Entry 8FTD (electron microscopy, 2.76 A resolution); this record covers chains J and P of the 10 polymer chains in the assembly.

== Chain J ==
Name: DNA-directed RNA polymerase subunit beta'
Organism: Escherichia coli
Notes: EC 2.7.7.6
Reference sequence: P0A8T7 (RPOC_ECOLI); residue numbers follow UniProt; this construct covers 1-1407
Amino-acid sequence (1407 residues; numbered 1 to 1407; the number before each row is that of its first residue):
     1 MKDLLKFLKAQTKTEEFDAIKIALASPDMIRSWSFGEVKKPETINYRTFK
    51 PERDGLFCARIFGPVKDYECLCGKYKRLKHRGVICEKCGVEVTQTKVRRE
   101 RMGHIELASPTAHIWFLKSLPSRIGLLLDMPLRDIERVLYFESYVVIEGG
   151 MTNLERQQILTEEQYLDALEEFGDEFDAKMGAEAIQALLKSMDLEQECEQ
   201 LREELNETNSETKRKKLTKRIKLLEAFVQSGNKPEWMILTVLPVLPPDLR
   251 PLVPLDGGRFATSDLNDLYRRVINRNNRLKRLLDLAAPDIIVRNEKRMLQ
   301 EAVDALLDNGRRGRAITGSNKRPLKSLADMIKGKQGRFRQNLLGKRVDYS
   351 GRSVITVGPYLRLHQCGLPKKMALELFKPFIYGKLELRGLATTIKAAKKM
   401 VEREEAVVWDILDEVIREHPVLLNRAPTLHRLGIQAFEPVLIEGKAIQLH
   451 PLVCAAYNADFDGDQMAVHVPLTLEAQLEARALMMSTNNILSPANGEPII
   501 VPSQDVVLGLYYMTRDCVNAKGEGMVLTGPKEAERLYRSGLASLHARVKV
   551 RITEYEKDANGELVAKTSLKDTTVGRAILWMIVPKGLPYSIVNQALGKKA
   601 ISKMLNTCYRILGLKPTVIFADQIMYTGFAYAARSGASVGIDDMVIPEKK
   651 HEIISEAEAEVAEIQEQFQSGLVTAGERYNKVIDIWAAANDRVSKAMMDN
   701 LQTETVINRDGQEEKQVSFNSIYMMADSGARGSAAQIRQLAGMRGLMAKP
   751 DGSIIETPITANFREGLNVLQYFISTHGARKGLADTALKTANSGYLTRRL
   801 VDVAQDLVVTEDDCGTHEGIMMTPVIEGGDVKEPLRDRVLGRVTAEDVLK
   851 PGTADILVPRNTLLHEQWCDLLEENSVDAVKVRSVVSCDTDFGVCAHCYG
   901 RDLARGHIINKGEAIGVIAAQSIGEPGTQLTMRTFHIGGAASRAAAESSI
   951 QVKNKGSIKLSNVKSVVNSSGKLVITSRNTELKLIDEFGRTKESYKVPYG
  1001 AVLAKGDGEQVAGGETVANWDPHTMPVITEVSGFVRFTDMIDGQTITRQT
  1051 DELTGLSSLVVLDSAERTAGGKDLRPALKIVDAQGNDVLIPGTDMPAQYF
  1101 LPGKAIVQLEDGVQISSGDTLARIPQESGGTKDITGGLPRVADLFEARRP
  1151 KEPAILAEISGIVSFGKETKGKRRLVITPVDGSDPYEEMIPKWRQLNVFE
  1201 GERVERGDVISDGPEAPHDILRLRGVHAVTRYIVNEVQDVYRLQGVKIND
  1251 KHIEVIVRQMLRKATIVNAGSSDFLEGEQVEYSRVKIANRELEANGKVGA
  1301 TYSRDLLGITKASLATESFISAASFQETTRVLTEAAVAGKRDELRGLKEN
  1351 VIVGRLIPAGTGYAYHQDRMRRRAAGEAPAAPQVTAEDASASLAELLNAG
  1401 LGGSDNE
Not modelled in the structure: 1-15, 932-947, 1127-1133, 1376-1407
Swiss-Prot annotation at these positions:
  - binding site (Zn(2+)): Cys70, Cys72, Cys85, Cys88, Cys814, Cys888, Cys895, Cys898
  - binding site (Mg(2+)): Asp460, Asp462, Asp464
  - modified residue: Lys983 (N6-acetyllysine)
  - mutagenesis: Gln504 (Q504P: Resistant to antibiotics salinamide A and B), Asn690 (N690D: Resistant to antibiotics salinamide A and B), Met697 (M697V: Resistant to antibiotics salinamide A and B), Ala735 (A735T: Resistant to antibiotics salinamide A and B), Arg738 (R738C/H/P/S: Resistant to antibiotics salinamide A and B), Ala748 (A748E: Resistant to antibiotics salinamide A and B), Pro758 (P758S/T: Resistant to antibiotics salinamide A and B), Phe763 (F763C: Resistant to antibiotics salinamide A and B), Ser775 (S775A: Resistant to antibiotics salinamide A and B), Ala779 (A779T/V: Resistant to antibiotics salinamide A and B), Arg780 (R780C: Resistant to antibiotics salinamide A and B), Gly782 (G782A/C: Resistant to antibiotics salinamide A and B), 1 further mutagenesis entry in UniProt
Metal / ion sites: Zn2+ site 1: Cys70, Cys72, Cys85, Cys88; Mg2+: Asp462, Asp464; Zn2+ site 2: Cys814, Cys888, Cys895, Cys898

== Chain P ==
Molecule: Transcription Unit ssrA Promoter Non-template DNA
Organism: Escherichia coli
Sequence (85 nucleotides; row label = number of the first residue in the row; note: 1 number in that range is skipped by the numbering (no residue carries it; nothing is unmodelled there); numbers below 1 keep their minus sign (DT-60 is residue -60)):
   -60 TTTAACGATAACGCCATTGAGGCTGGTCATGGCGCTCATAAATCTGGTAT
   -10 ACTTACC
    -2 TTTACACATTGGGGCTGATTCTGGATTC
Not modelled in the structure: -60 to -46, -2 to 1, 21-25

== Interface between chain J and chain P ==
Contacting residue pairs - 8 pairs, chain J then chain P:
  Tyr46(J) with DC-17(P), hydrogen bond to the phosphate
  Arg47(J) with DT-18(P), phosphate contact; DC-17(P), salt bridge to the phosphate
  Lys216(J) with DG9(P), salt bridge to the phosphate
  Arg1148(J) with DA5(P), sugar contact; DT6(P), phosphate contact
  Thr1169(J) with DA15(P), phosphate contact
  Lys1170(J) with DG14(P), sugar contact
Other interface residues (no listed pair), chain J (7 interface residues in all): Lys1311

== Summary ==
Chain J and chain P each contribute 7 residues to their interface; the contacts include 1 hydrogen bond and 2
salt bridges. Polar contacts include Tyr46(J)-DC-17(P), Arg47(J)-DC-17(P) and Lys216(J)-DG9(P). From UniProt:
8 Zn2+-binding residues, 3 Mg2+-binding residues and 13 mutagenesis sites on chain J.
Here chain J is DNA-directed RNA polymerase subunit beta' and chain P is Transcription Unit ssrA Promoter
Non-template DNA, both from Escherichia coli. Entry 8FTD (Structure of Escherichia coli CedA in complex with
transcription initiation complex) was determined by electron microscopy.
